PDB entry 6WQ0 | electron microscopy, 2.80 A resolution | chains 8 and e of the 48 polymer chains in the assembly

== Chain 8 ==
Molecule: 301-nt DNA strand
Source organism: unclassified Rudivirus
Sequence (301 nucleotides; row label = number of the first residue in the row):
    48 TATATATATATATATATATATATATATATATATATATATATATATATATA
    98 TATATATATATATATATATATATATATATATATATATATATATATATATA
   148 TATATATATATATATATATATATATATATATATATATATATATATATATA
   198 TATATATATATATATATATATATATATATATATATATATATATATATATA
   248 TATATATATATATATATATATATATATATATATATATATATATATATATA
   298 TATATATATATATATATATATATATATATATATATATATATATATATATA
   348 T

== Chain e ==
Name: Structural protein
Source organism: unclassified Rudivirus
Chain sequence (134 residues; row label = number of the first residue in the row):
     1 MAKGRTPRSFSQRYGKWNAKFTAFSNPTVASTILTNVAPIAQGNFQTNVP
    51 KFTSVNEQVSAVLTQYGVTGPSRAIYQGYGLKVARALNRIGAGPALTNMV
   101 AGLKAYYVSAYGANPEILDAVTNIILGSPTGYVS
Disordered / not traced: 1, 133-134
What the authors report for this chain:
  - binding site for the 301-nt DNA strand: Lys3, Arg5, Arg8

== Chain 8 / chain e interface ==
Contacting residue pairs - 39 pairs, chain 8 then chain e:
  DT220(8) - Tyr106(e)  phosphate contact
  DT220(8) - Tyr107(e)  sugar contact
  DT220(8) - Tyr111(e)  hydrogen bond to the phosphate
  DA221(8) - Gly78(e)  sugar contact
  DA221(8) - Leu81(e)  base contact
  DA221(8) - Lys82(e)  phosphate contact
  DA221(8) - Tyr106(e)  hydrogen bond to the phosphate
  DA221(8) - Tyr107(e)  hydrogen bond to the sugar
  DT222(8) - Phe52(e)  phosphate contact
  DT222(8) - Leu81(e)  sugar contact
  DT222(8) - Lys82(e)  phosphate contact
  DT222(8) - Arg85(e)  salt bridge to the phosphate
  DA223(8) - Asn48(e)  phosphate contact
  DA223(8) - Phe52(e)  sugar contact
  DA223(8) - Arg85(e)  phosphate contact
  DT224(8) - Ala41(e)  phosphate contact
  DT224(8) - Asn44(e)  sugar contact
  DT224(8) - Phe45(e)  sugar contact
  DT224(8) - Asn48(e)  hydrogen bond to the phosphate
  DA225(8) - Val37(e)  phosphate contact
  DA225(8) - Ala41(e)  sugar contact
  DA225(8) - Asn44(e)  hydrogen bond to the phosphate
  DT226(8) - Phe24(e)  sugar contact
  DT226(8) - Ile33(e)  sugar contact
  DT226(8) - Val37(e)  phosphate contact
  DA227(8) - Trp17(e)  base contact
  DA227(8) - Lys20(e)  hydrogen bond to the phosphate
  DT228(8) - Lys3(e)  salt bridge to the phosphate
  DT228(8) - Arg13(e)  phosphate contact
  DT228(8) - Lys16(e)  salt bridge to the phosphate
  DT228(8) - Trp17(e)  sugar contact
  DT228(8) - Lys20(e)  salt bridge to the phosphate
  DA229(8) - Arg8(e)  salt bridge to the phosphate
  DA229(8) - Arg13(e)  hydrogen bond to the phosphate
  DA229(8) - Lys16(e)  phosphate contact
  DT230(8) - Thr6(e)  phosphate contact
  DT230(8) - Pro7(e)  phosphate contact
  DT230(8) - Arg8(e)  hydrogen bond to the phosphate
  DT230(8) - Arg13(e)  salt bridge to the phosphate
Other interface residues (no listed pair), chain 8 (14 interface residues in all): DA219, DT232, DA233
Other interface residues (no listed pair), chain e (29 interface residues in all): Gly4, Arg5, Gln12, Leu34, Val49, Ala74

== In short ==
14 residues of chain 8 face 29 of chain e across their interface, with 8 hydrogen bonds and 6 salt bridges.
Polar pairs include DA221(8)-Tyr107(e), DT220(8)-Tyr111(e) and DA221(8)-Tyr106(e). From the paper: a binding
site for the 301-nt DNA strand at Lys3(e), Arg5(e) and Arg8(e).
Here chain 8 is a 301-nt DNA strand and chain e is Structural protein, both from unclassified Rudivirus. Entry
6WQ0 (Cryo-EM of the S. solfataricus rod-shaped virus, SSRV1) was determined by electron microscopy, deposited
together with 6WQ2.
